PDB entry 7SWX | electron microscopy, 3.13 A resolution | chains A and L of the 5 polymer chains in the assembly

[Chain A]
Molecule: Spike glycoprotein
Organism: Severe acute respiratory syndrome coronavirus 2
UniProtKB: P0DTC2 (SPIKE_SARS2); residues 14-1146 here = UniProt positions 14-1146
Sequence (1133 residues; row label = number of the first residue in the row):
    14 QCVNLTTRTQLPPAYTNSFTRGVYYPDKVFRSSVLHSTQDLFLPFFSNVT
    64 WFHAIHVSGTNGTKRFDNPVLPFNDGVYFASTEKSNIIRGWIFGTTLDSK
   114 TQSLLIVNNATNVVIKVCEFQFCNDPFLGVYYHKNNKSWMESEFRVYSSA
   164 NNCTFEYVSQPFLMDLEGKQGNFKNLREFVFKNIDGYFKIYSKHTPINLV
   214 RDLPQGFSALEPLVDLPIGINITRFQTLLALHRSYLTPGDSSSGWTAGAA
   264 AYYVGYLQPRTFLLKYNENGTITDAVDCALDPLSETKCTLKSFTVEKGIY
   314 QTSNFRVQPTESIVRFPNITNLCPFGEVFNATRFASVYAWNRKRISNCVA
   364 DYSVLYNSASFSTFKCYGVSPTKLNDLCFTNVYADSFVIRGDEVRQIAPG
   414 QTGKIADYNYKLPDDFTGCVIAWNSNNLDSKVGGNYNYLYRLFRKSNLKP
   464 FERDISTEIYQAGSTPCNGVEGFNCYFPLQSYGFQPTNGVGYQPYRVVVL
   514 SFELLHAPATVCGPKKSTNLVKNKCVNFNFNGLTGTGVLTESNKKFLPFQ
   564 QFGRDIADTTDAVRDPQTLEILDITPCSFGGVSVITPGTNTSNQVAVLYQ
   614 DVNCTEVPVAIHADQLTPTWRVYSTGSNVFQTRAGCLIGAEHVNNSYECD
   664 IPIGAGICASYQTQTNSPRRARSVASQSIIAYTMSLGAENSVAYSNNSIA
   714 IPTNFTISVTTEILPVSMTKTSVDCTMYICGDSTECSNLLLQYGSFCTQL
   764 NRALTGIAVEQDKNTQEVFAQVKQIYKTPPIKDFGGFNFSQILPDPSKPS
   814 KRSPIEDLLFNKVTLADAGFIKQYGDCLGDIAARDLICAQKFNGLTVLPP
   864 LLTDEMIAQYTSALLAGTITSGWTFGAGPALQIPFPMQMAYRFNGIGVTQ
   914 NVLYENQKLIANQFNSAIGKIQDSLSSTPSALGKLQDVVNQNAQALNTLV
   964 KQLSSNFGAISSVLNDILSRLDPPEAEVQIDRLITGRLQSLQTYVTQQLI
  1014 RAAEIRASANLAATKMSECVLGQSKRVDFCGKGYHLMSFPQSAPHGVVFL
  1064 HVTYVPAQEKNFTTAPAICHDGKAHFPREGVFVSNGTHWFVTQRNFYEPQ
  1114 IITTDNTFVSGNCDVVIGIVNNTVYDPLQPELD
Unresolved in the structure: 176-184, 619-632, 677-689, 942-943
Disulfides: Cys15-Cys136, Cys131-Cys166, Cys291-Cys301, Cys336-Cys361, Cys379-Cys432, Cys391-Cys525, Cys480-Cys488, Cys538-Cys590, Cys617-Cys649, Cys662-Cys671, Cys738-Cys760, Cys743-Cys749, Cys840-Cys851, Cys1032-Cys1043, Cys1082-Cys1126
Covalently attached groups: N-acetylglucosamine (NAG) linked to Asn17, Asn61, Asn125, Asn149, Asn165, Asn234, Asn331, Asn343, Asn603, Asn616, Asn657, Asn709, Asn717, Asn801, Asn1074, Asn1098, Asn1134
Differences from the reference sequence: engineered mutation Pro817 (Phe in P0DTC2), Pro892 (Ala in P0DTC2), Pro899 (Ala in P0DTC2), Pro942 (Ala in P0DTC2), Pro986 (Lys in P0DTC2), Pro987 (Val in P0DTC2)
Small-molecule neighbours:
  - N-acetylglucosamine (NAG; 2-acetamido-2-deoxy-beta-D-glucopyranose), molecule 1: Arg457, Ser459, Asn460, Lys462, Glu465
  - N-acetylglucosamine (NAG), molecule 2: Asp796, Gly798, Pro899
Curated features (UniProtKB/Swiss-Prot):
  - region: Asn280 to Cys301 (Putative superantigen), Arg403 to Asp405 (Integrin-binding motif), Asn448 to Phe456 (Immunodominant HLA epitope recognized by the CD8+), Pro681 to Ala684 (Putative superantigen), Ser816 to Tyr837 (Fusion peptide 1), Lys835 to Phe855 (Fusion peptide 2)
  - site (Cleavage): Arg685, Ser686, Arg815, Ser816
  - glycosylation: Asn17 (N-linked (GlcNAc...) (complex) asparagine), Asn61 (N-linked (GlcNAc...) (hybrid) asparagine), Asn74 (N-linked (GlcNAc...) (complex) asparagine), Asn122 (N-linked (GlcNAc...) (hybrid) asparagine), Asn149 (N-linked (GlcNAc...) (complex) asparagine), Asn165 (N-linked (GlcNAc...) (complex) asparagine), Asn234 (N-linked (GlcNAc...) (high mannose) asparagine), Asn282 (N-linked (GlcNAc...) (complex) asparagine), Thr323 (O-linked (GalNAc) threonine), Ser325 (O-linked (HexNAc...) serine), Asn331 (N-linked (GlcNAc...) (complex) asparagine), Asn343 (N-linked (GlcNAc...) (complex) asparagine), Asn603 (N-linked (GlcNAc...) (hybrid) asparagine), Asn616 (N-linked (GlcNAc...) (complex) asparagine), Asn657 (N-linked (GlcNAc...) (complex) asparagine), Thr676 (O-linked (GlcNAc...) threonine), Thr678 (O-linked (GlcNAc...) threonine), Asn709 (N-linked (GlcNAc...) (high mannose) asparagine), Asn717 (N-linked (GlcNAc...) (hybrid) asparagine), Asn801 (N-linked (GlcNAc...) (hybrid) asparagine) and 3 more in UniProt
  - natural variant: Leu18 (L18F: In strain: Beta/B.1.351, Gamma/P.1 and 1 more), Thr19 (T19I: In strain: Omicron/BQ.1.1, Omicron/XBB.1.5 and 1 more; T19R: In strain: Delta/B.1.617.2, Omicron/BA.2 and 4 more), Thr20 (T20N: In strain: Gamma/P.1), Leu24 to Ala27 (sequence variant, change not given here; In strain: Omicron/BA.2, Omicron/BA.2.12.1 and 6 more), Pro26 (P26S: In strain: Gamma/P.1), Gln52 (Q52H: In strain: Omicron/EG.5.1), Ala67 (A67V: In strain: Eta/B.1.525, Omicron/BA.1), His69 to Val70 (deletion: In strain: Alpha/B.1.1.7, Eta/B.1.525 and 5 more), Gly75 (G75V: In strain: Lambda/C.37), Thr76 (T76I: In strain: Lambda/C.37), Asp80 (D80A: In strain: Beta/B.1.351), Val83 (V83A: In strain: Omicron/XBB.1.5, Omicron/EG.5.1), 79 further natural variant entries in UniProt
  - mutagenesis: His69 to Val70 (Increased incorporation of cleaved spike into virions), Asn121 (N121Q: Partial loss of biliverdin affinity), Arg190 (R190K: Partial loss of biliverdin affinity), Asn234 (N234Q: Increased resistance to neutralizing antibodies), Asn331 (N331Q: Reduced viral infectivity), Asn343 (N343Q: Reduced viral infectivity), Leu452 (L452R: Increased resistance to neutralizing antibodies. Decreases HLA binding to NF9 epitope. Increased binding affinity to human ACE2), Tyr453 (Y453F: Decreased HLA binding to NF9 epitope. Increased binding affinity to human ACE2), Ala475 (A475V: Increased resistance to neutralizing antibodies), Val483 (V483A: Increased resistance to neutralizing antibodies), Glu484 (E484D: Increased replication in human TMEM106B overexpressing cells), Phe490 (F490L: Increased resistance to neutralizing antibodies and human covalescent sera neutralization), 14 further mutagenesis entries in UniProt

[Chain L]
Molecule: SARS2-57 Fv light chain
Organism: Mus musculus
Sequence (112 residues; numbered 1 to 112; the number before each row is that of its first residue):
     1 DIVMSQSPSSLAVSVGEKVTMSCQSSQSLLYSNNEKNYLAWYQQKPGHSP
    51 KLLLYWASTRESGVPDRFTGSGSGTAFTLTISSVKAEDLAVYYCQQYYNY
   101 PYTFGGGTKLEI
Disulfides: Cys23-Cys94

[Chain A / chain L interface]
Pairs across the interface (14; chain A residue first):
  Glu156(A) - Asn33(L)
  Arg158(A) - Tyr31(L)  hydrogen bond
  Thr250(A) - Tyr97(L)
  Thr250(A) - Tyr98(L)
  Thr250(A) - Tyr100(L)
  Thr250(A) - Tyr102(L)
  Pro251(A) - Tyr31(L)  hydrophobic
  Pro251(A) - Tyr38(L)  hydrophobic
  Pro251(A) - Tyr97(L)
  Pro251(A) - Tyr98(L)
  Gly252(A) - Tyr98(L)  hydrogen bond (backbone-backbone)
  Gly252(A) - Asn99(L)
  Asp253(A) - Asn99(L)
  Asp253(A) - Tyr100(L)
Interface residues without a listed pair, chain A (8 interface residues in all): Tyr248, Leu249
The authors on this interface:
  - epitope / paratope residues, chain A: Pro251(A)

[Overview]
Chain A and chain L each contribute 8 residues to their interface; the contacts include 2 hydrogen bonds.
Among the polar pairs are Arg158(A)-Tyr31(L) and Gly252(A)-Tyr98(L). Chain A binds N-acetylglucosamine.
Covalently linked N-acetylglucosamine: at Asn17(A), Asn61(A), Asn125(A), Asn149(A), Asn165(A) and Asn234(A)
and 11 more. The paper reports the epitope/paratope residue Pro251(A).
Chain A is Spike glycoprotein (Severe acute respiratory syndrome coronavirus 2) and chain L is SARS2-57 Fv
light chain (Mus musculus); the structure, SARS-CoV-2 Spike in complex with neutralizing Fab SARS2-57 (three
down conformation), was determined by electron microscopy (same publication as 7SWW).
